8ZUF - chains A and B; structure by electron microscopy, 3.31 A resolution.

# Chain A
Protein: Angiotensin-converting enzyme
Organism: Pipistrellus nathusii
Amino-acid sequence (782 residues; row label = number of the first residue in the row):
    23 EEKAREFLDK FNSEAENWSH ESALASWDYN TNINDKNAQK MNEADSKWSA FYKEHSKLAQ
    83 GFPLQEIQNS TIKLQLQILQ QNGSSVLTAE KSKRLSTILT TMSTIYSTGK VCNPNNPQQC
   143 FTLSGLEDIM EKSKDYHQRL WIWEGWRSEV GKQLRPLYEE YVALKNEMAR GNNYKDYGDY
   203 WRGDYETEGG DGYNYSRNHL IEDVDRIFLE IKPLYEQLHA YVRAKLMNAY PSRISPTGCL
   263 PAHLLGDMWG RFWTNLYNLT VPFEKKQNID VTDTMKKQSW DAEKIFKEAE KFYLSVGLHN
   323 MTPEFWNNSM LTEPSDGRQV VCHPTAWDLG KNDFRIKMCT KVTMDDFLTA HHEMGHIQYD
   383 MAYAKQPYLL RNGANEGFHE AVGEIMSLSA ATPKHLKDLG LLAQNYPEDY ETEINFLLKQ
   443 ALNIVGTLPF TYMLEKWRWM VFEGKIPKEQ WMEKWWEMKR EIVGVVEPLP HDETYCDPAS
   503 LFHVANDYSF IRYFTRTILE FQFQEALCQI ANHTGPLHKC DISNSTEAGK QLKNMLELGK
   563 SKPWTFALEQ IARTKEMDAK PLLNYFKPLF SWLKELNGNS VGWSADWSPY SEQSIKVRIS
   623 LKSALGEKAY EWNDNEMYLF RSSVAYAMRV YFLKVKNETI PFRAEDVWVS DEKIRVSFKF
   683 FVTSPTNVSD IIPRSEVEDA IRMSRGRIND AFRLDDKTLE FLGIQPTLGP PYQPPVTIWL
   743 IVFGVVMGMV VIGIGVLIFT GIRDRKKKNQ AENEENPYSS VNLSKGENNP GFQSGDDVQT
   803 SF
Not modelled in the structure: 608-804
Disulfide bonds: Cys134-Cys142, Cys344-Cys361, Cys530-Cys542
Covalently attached groups: N-acetylglucosamine (NAG) linked to Asn91, Asn104, Asn216, Asn280, Asn322, Asn329, Asn534, Asn546
Metal / ion sites: Zn2+: His374, His378

# Chain B
Protein: MOW15-22 rbd
Organism: Middle East respiratory syndrome-related coronavirus
Amino-acid sequence (213 residues; each row starts with the number of its first residue):
   382 ECDFTKLFIG QVPQPYEFGR LVFTNCNYNF TKLLSYFQVN TFQCQKVTPE SIATGCYSSL
   442 TVDWFAYRVE DKSDLLPGSS SDLQRFNYKP TYSNPTCLIS AYTNLVPLGG VNPTNYTTLT
   502 NCYGCVDKDP ANPWGDQICI PEFVTEVEPG FRPKPSCARV GLEGHISGND TYSAIVTNGE
   562 LDSTGDPIWR KGVALTKQPI DSSRADLAFF VSV
Not modelled in the structure: 382-386, 404-408, 429-439, 474-477, 488-490
Disulfide bonds: Cys425-Cys478, Cys503-Cys538, Cys506-Cys520
Covalently attached groups: N-acetylglucosamine (NAG) linked to Asn496, Asn550

# How chain A and chain B interact
Pairs across the interface - 22 pairs, chain A then chain B:
  Pro284(A) - Pro511(B)
  Phe285(A) - Val507(B)  hydrophobic
  Phe285(A) - Asp508(B)
  Lys288(A) - Asp563(B)  salt bridge
  Lys288(A) - Thr565(B)
  Pro429(A) - Ser564(B)
  Tyr432(A) - Gly505(B)
  Tyr432(A) - Val507(B)
  Tyr432(A) - Phe524(B)  hydrophobic
  Tyr432(A) - Arg571(B)  hydrogen bond
  Glu433(A) - Val507(B)
  Glu433(A) - Asp563(B)
  Glu435(A) - Phe524(B)
  Ile436(A) - Phe524(B)  hydrophobic
  Pro538(A) - Glu523(B)
  Lys589(A) - Glu523(B)
  Pro590(A) - Glu523(B)
  Pro590(A) - Phe524(B)  hydrophobic
  Ser593(A) - Glu523(B)
  Trp594(A) - Val507(B)
  Trp594(A) - Ile519(B)
  Leu598(A) - Lys509(B)
Also at the interface, not in a pair above, chain A (16 interface residues in all): Leu439, His540
Also at the interface, not in a pair above, chain B (17 interface residues in all): Cys506, Ile521, Pro522, Thr526, Asp567
Interface features reported in the paper:
  - hot spots on chain A (mutagenesis) - F285G, W594G: decreased binding to MOW15-22 rbd (chain B)

# Overview
The interface between chain A and chain B involves 16 residues on one side and 17 on the other; the contacts
include 1 hydrogen bond and 1 salt bridge. Polar contacts include Lys288(A)-Asp563(B) and Tyr432(A)-Arg571(B).
From the paper: F285G and W594G of chain A reduce binding to MOW15-22 rbd (chain B).
Here chain A is Angiotensin-converting enzyme (Pipistrellus nathusii) and chain B is MOW15-22 rbd (Middle East
respiratory syndrome-related coronavirus). Entry 8ZUF (Cryo-EM structure of P.nat ACE2 mutant in complex with
MOW15-22 RBD) was determined by electron microscopy (same publication as 9C6O and 9DAK).
